Entry 2R92 (X-ray diffraction, 3.80 A resolution); this record covers chains C and K of the 14 polymer chains in the assembly.

== Chain C ==
Protein: DNA-directed RNA polymerase II subunit RPB3
From: Saccharomyces cerevisiae
Notes: EC 2.7.7.6
UniProtKB: P16370 (RPB3_YEAST); numbering as in UniProt (aligned over 1-318)
Sequence (318 residues; row label = number of the first residue in the row):
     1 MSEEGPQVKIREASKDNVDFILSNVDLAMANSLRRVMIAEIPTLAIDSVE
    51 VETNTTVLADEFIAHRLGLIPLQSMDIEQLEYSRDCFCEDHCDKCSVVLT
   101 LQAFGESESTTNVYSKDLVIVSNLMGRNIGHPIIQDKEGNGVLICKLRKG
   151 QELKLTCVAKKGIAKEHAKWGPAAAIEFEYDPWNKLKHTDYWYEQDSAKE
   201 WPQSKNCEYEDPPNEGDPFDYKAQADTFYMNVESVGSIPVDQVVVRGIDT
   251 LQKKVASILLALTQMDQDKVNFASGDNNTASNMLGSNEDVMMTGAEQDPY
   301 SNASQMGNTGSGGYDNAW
Not modelled in the structure: 1, 269-318
Bound ions: Zn2+: Cys86, Cys88, Cys92, Cys95
Swiss-Prot annotation at these positions:
  - binding site (Zn(2+)): Cys86, Cys88, Cys92, Cys95
  - modified residue: Ser2 (N-acetylserine)
  - natural variant: Ala30 (A30D: In mutant RPB3-1)
  - mutagenesis: Lys9 (K9E: Transcript termination readthrough)

== Chain K ==
Protein: DNA-directed RNA polymerase II subunit RPB11
From: Saccharomyces cerevisiae
Notes: EC 2.7.7.6
UniProtKB: P38902 (RPB11_YEAST); residues 1-120 here = UniProt positions 1-120
Sequence (120 residues; row label = number of the first residue in the row):
     1 MNAPDRFELFLLGEGESKLKIDPDTKAPNAVVITFEKEDHTLGNLIRAEL
    51 LNDRKVLFAAYKVEHPFFARFKLRIQTTEGYDPKDALKNACNSIINKLGA
   101 LKTNFETEWNLQTLAADDAF
Not modelled in the structure: 113-120
Swiss-Prot annotation at these positions:
  - mutagenesis: Glu108 (E108G/V: Transcript termination readthrough; E108K: Transcript termination readthrough. Lethal), Leu111 (L111P: Transcript termination readthrough), Leu114 (L114P: Transcript termination readthrough)

== Interface between chain C and chain K ==
Pairs across the interface - 64 pairs, chain C then chain K:
  Ser2(C) with Asn104(K); Thr107(K)
  Glu3(C) with Asn104(K), hydrogen bond (backbone-side chain)
  Glu4(C) with Ala100(K); Asn104(K)
  Pro6(C) with Lys97(K); Leu101(K)
  Gln7(C) with Asn104(K)
  Val8(C) with Phe105(K), hydrophobic; Glu108(K)
  Lys9(C) with Glu108(K)
  Ile10(C) with Glu108(K), hydrogen bond (backbone-side chain); Trp109(K)
  Val18(C) with Trp109(K), hydrophobic
  Leu22(C) with Leu101(K), hydrophobic
  Asp26(C) with Glu49(K)
  Ala28(C) with Ala48(K), hydrophobic
  Met29(C) with Leu45(K), hydrophobic; Ile94(K); Lys97(K); Leu98(K), hydrophobic
  Ser32(C) with Thr41(K); Leu45(K)
  Arg35(C) with Asp39(K), salt bridge; His40(K); Thr41(K), hydrogen bond
  Val36(C) with Thr41(K)
  Glu40(C) with Thr41(K)
  Arg84(C) with Phe10(K); Leu11(K)
  Lys165(C) with Arg6(K), hydrogen bond (backbone-side chain); Leu9(K); Asp39(K), salt bridge
  Glu166(C) with Arg6(K), hydrogen bond (backbone-side chain); Phe7(K); Phe10(K)
  His167(C) with Arg6(K)
  Asp241(C) with Trp109(K)
  Val245(C) with Glu106(K)
  Ile248(C) with Leu98(K); Leu101(K), hydrophobic; Lys102(K)
  Asp249(C) with Lys102(K), salt bridge
  Leu251(C) with Leu45(K), hydrophobic
  Gln252(C) with Ile95(K), hydrogen bond (side chain-backbone); Leu98(K); Gly99(K); Lys102(K)
  Lys254(C) with Glu38(K), salt bridge; Thr41(K); Leu42(K)
  Val255(C) with Leu42(K); Cys91(K); Ile94(K), hydrophobic
  Ile258(C) with Leu19(K); Leu42(K), hydrophobic
  Leu259(C) with Lys88(K); Cys91(K), hydrophobic; Asn92(K)
  Leu262(C) with Leu19(K), hydrophobic; Leu87(K), hydrophobic
  Met265(C) with Ser17(K); Leu19(K)
  Asp266(C) with Lys88(K), salt bridge
Interface residues without a listed pair, chain C (42 interface residues in all): Gly5, Ala13, Ser14, Phe20, Val25, Ile163, Val244, Ala256
Interface residues without a listed pair, chain K (37 interface residues in all): Ile21, Phe35, Asn44, Gln112

== In short ==
The interface between chain C and chain K involves 42 residues on one side and 37 on the other, with 6
hydrogen bonds and 5 salt bridges. Among the polar pairs are Arg35(C)-Asp39(K), Lys165(C)-Asp39(K) and
Asp249(C)-Lys102(K).
Here chain C is DNA-directed RNA polymerase II subunit RPB3 and chain K is DNA-directed RNA polymerase II
subunit RPB11, both from Saccharomyces cerevisiae. Entry 2R92 (Elongation complex of RNA polymerase II with
artificial RdRP scaffold) was determined by X-ray diffraction together with 2R93 from the same study.
